PDB entry 8XOO | electron microscopy, 1.84 A resolution | chains L and M of the 21 polymer chains in the assembly

[Chain L (and M)]
Protein: ATP-dependent Clp protease proteolytic subunit
Organism: Streptomyces hawaiiensis
Notes: EC 3.4.21.92; chain M of this document is another copy of the same molecule, construct and numbering; everything in this record applies to it too
UniProtKB: A0A5B9BIX9 (A0A5B9BIX9_9ACTN); residue numbers follow UniProt; this construct covers 50-235
Sequence (207 residues; each row starts with the number of its first residue):
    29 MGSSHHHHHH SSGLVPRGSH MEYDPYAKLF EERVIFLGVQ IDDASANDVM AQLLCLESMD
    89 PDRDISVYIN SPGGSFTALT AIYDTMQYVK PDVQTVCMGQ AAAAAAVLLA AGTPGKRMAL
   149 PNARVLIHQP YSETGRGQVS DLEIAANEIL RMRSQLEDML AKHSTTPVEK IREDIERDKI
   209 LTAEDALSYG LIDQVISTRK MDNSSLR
Disordered / not traced: 29-51, 228-235 (chain M: 29-51, 229-235)
Construct notes: initiating methionine (29); expression tag (30-49); engineered mutation A131 (Ser in A0A5B9BIX9)
Reported in the primary citation:
  - mutagenesis - S131A: decreased catalytic activity

[Interface between chain L and chain M]
Contacting residue pairs (37; chain L residue first):
  P53(L) - A79(M)  hydrophobic
  P53(L) - Q80(M)
  P53(L) - C83(M)
  Y54(L) - N75(M)
  Y54(L) - D76(M)  hydrogen bond
  K56(L) - C83(M)
  L57(L) - A79(M)  hydrophobic
  L57(L) - L82(M)  hydrophobic
  E60(L) - S86(M)
  G66(L) - D71(M)
  G66(L) - N75(M)
  Y96(L) - L82(M)  hydrophobic
  N98(L) - D71(M)  hydrogen bond
  N98(L) - N75(M)
  M126(L) - M78(M)  hydrophobic
  G127(L) - T105(M)
  G127(L) - A109(M)
  Q128(L) - T105(M)
  L148(L) - D112(M)
  P149(L) - D112(M)
  N150(L) - T108(M)
  N150(L) - Y111(M)
  N150(L) - D112(M)  hydrogen bond
  N150(L) - Q183(M)  hydrogen bond
  N150(L) - M187(M)
  R152(L) - T105(M)
  R152(L) - R179(M)
  R152(L) - M180(M)
  R205(L) - Q166(M)  hydrogen bond
  D206(L) - I172(M)
  I208(L) - E176(M)
  I224(L) - Y116(M)  hydrophobic
  T226(L) - Y116(M)
  T226(L) - K118(M)
  R227(L) - E85(M)  salt bridge
  R227(L) - Y116(M)  hydrogen bond
  R227(L) - K118(M)  hydrogen bond (backbone-side chain)
Interface residues without a listed pair, chain L (26 interface residues in all): F64, S99, A151, T210, S225
Interface residues without a listed pair, chain M (28 interface residues in all): A74, T113, S168, D169

[In short]
26 residues of chain L face 28 of chain M across their interface, with 7 hydrogen bonds and 1 salt bridge.
Polar contacts include R227(L)-E85(M), Y54(L)-D76(M) and N98(L)-D71(M). The paper reports that S131A of chain
L reduces catalytic activity.
Both chains are ATP-dependent Clp protease proteolytic subunit (Streptomyces hawaiiensis). Entry 8XOO (Cryo-EM
structure of the ClpC1:ClpP1P2 degradation complex in Streptomyces hawaiiensis) was determined by electron
microscopy (same publication as 8XN4, 8XON and 8XOP).
